PDB entry 9GP2 | X-ray diffraction, 1.97 A resolution | chains H and L

[Chain H]
Molecule: Chains: H
From: Mus musculus
Chain sequence (222 residues; each row starts with the number of its first residue):
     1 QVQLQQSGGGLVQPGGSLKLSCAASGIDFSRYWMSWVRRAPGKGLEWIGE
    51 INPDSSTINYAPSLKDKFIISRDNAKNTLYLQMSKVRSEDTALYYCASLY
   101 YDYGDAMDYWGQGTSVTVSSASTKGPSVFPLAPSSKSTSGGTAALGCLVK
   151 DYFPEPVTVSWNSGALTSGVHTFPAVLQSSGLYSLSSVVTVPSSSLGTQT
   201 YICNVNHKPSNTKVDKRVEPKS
Cystine bridges: C22-C96, C147-C203

[Chain L]
Molecule: Chains: L
From: Mus musculus
Chain sequence (213 residues; numbered 1 to 213; the number before each row is that of its first residue):
     1 DIVMTQSQRFMTTSVGDRVSVTCKASQSVDSNVAWYQQKPRQSPKALIFS
    51 ASLRFSGVPARFTGSGSGTDFTLTISNLQSEDLAEYFCQQYNNYPLTFGA
   101 GTKLELKRTVAAPSVFIFPPSDEQLKSGTASVVCLLNNFYPREAKVQWKV
   151 DNALQSGNSQESVTEQDSKDSTYSLSSTLTLSKADYEKHKVYACEVTHQG
   201 LSSPVTKSFNRGE
Cystine bridges: C23-C88, C134-C194

[How chain H and chain L interact]
Contacting residue pairs (64; chain H residue first):
  V37(H) with F98(L), hydrophobic
  R39(H) with Q38(L), hydrogen bond
  L45(H) with F87(L), hydrophobic; F98(L)
  W47(H) with Y94(L), hydrophobic; P95(L), hydrophobic; L96(L)
  E50(H) with Y94(L), hydrogen bond
  N59(H) with Y94(L)
  Y95(H) with Q38(L), hydrogen bond; S43(L)
  Y100(H) with F49(L), hydrophobic; F55(L), hydrophobic
  Y103(H) with F49(L), hydrophobic
  G104(H) with Y91(L)
  D105(H) with Q89(L), hydrogen bond (backbone-side chain); Y91(L); Y94(L), hydrogen bond; L96(L)
  A106(H) with A34(L), hydrophobic; Y36(L); Q89(L)
  M107(H) with Y36(L), hydrogen bond (backbone-side chain); A46(L); Q89(L); L96(L), hydrophobic
  D108(H) with F55(L)
  W110(H) with Y36(L); P44(L)
  G111(H) with S43(L), hydrogen bond (backbone-side chain)
  Q112(H) with S43(L)
  V128(H) with E123(L)
  F129(H) with S121(L); E123(L); Q124(L)
  P130(H) with S121(L)
  L131(H) with F118(L); V133(L), hydrophobic
  A132(H) with F118(L)
  A144(H) with F116(L), hydrophobic; F118(L)
  L148(H) with S131(L)
  K150(H) with Q124(L); S131(L)
  H171(H) with N137(L); N138(L), hydrogen bond; S174(L), hydrogen bond
  F173(H) with L135(L), hydrophobic; S162(L); T164(L); S174(L); L175(L); S176(L)
  P174(H) with S162(L), hydrogen bond (backbone-side chain); V163(L)
  V176(H) with Q160(L); E161(L); S162(L)
  L177(H) with Q160(L), hydrogen bond (backbone-side chain)
  Q178(H) with Q160(L)
  V188(H) with L135(L), hydrophobic
  T190(H) with N137(L)
  K216(H) with E123(L), salt bridge
  K221(H) with D122(L), salt bridge
Also at the interface, not in a pair above, chain H (44 interface residues in all): E46, A61, P62, G113, K136, T142, L145, T172, S186
Also at the interface, not in a pair above, chain L (38 interface residues in all): Q42, T129, D167, S208

[Overview]
44 residues of chain H face 38 of chain L across their interface, with 11 hydrogen bonds and 2 salt bridges.
Polar pairs include K216(H)-E123(L), K221(H)-D122(L) and R39(H)-Q38(L).
Here chain H is Chains: H and chain L is Chains: L, both from Mus musculus. Entry 9GP2 (apoJ22.9 Unliganded
structure of an Fab fragment from the therapeutic antibody J22.9-xi) was determined by X-ray diffraction.
